PDB entry 6UTI | electron microscopy, 3.40 A resolution | chains B and C of the 28 polymer chains in the assembly

# Chain B (and C)
Name: Proteasome subunit alpha
Source organism: Thermoplasma acidophilum
Notes: EC 3.4.25.1; chain C of this document is another copy of the same molecule, construct and numbering; everything in this record applies to it too
UniProt: P25156 (PSA_THEAC); residues 7-233 here = UniProt positions 7-233
Chain sequence (227 residues; numbered 7 to 233; the number before each row is that of its first residue):
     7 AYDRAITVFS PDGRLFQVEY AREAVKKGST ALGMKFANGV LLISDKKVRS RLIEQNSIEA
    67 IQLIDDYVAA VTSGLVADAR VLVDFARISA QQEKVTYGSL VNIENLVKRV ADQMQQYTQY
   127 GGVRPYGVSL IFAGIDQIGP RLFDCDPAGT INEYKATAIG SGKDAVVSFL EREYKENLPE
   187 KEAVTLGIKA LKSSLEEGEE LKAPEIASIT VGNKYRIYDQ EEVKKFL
Disordered / not traced: 7-8
Differences from the reference sequence: conflict Ala66 (Lys in P25156)
Curated features (UniProtKB/Swiss-Prot):
  - mutagenesis: Leu81 (L81A/E/G: Prevents PAN to stimulate gate opening), Val82 (V82A: No effect on PAN's ability to stimulate gate opening; V82D/G: Prevents PAN to stimulate gate opening)
What the authors report for this chain:
  - mutagenesis - R28L: increased binding to PAN (citing earlier work)
  - mutagenesis - R28L: unchanged catalytic activity (citing earlier work)

# Interface between chain B and chain C
Contacting residue pairs (36; chain B residue first):
  Asp9(B) - Arg10(C)
  Val14(B) - Ala11(C)
  Val14(B) - Gln23(C)
  Phe15(B) - Gln23(C)
  Phe15(B) - Tyr26(C)  hydrophobic
  Phe15(B) - Arg130(C)
  Phe15(B) - Pro131(C)
  Ser16(B) - Tyr26(C)
  Pro17(B) - Tyr26(C)
  Asp18(B) - Lys33(C)
  Leu21(B) - Arg130(C)
  Lys114(B) - Arg86(C)
  Ala117(B) - Arg86(C)
  Asp118(B) - Arg86(C)  salt bridge
  Asp118(B) - Val87(C)
  Gln121(B) - Ala83(C)
  Gln121(B) - Asp84(C)
  Gln121(B) - Val87(C)
  Thr124(B) - Arg130(C)
  Gln125(B) - Asp84(C)  hydrogen bond
  Gln125(B) - Val129(C)
  Gln125(B) - Arg130(C)
  Tyr126(B) - Tyr123(C)  hydrogen bond
  Gly127(B) - Gly128(C)
  Ala154(B) - Ala83(C)
  Gly155(B) - Arg86(C)  hydrogen bond (backbone-side chain)
  Thr156(B) - Val82(C)
  Glu159(B) - Leu58(C)
  Glu159(B) - Ile59(C)
  Glu159(B) - Glu60(C)  hydrogen bond (backbone-backbone)
  Glu159(B) - Ser63(C)
  Tyr160(B) - Leu58(C)
  Lys161(B) - Leu58(C)  hydrogen bond (backbone-backbone)
  Lys161(B) - Glu60(C)  salt bridge
  Ala162(B) - Leu58(C)
  Tyr180(B) - Arg57(C)
Other interface residues (no listed pair), chain B (29 interface residues in all): Thr13, Gly19, Ile157, Asn158, Leu176, Glu177
Other interface residues (no listed pair), chain C (27 interface residues in all): Ala27, Glu29, Ala30, Ile64, Leu81, Tyr132, Gly133

# Overview
29 residues of chain B face 27 of chain C across their interface; the contacts include 5 hydrogen bonds and 2
salt bridges. Polar contacts include Asp118(B)-Arg86(C), Lys161(B)-Glu60(C) and Gln125(B)-Asp84(C). UniProt
lists 2 mutagenesis sites on chain B. From the paper: R28L of chain B increases binding to PAN; R28L of chain
B leaves catalytic activity unchanged.
Both chains are Proteasome subunit alpha (Thermoplasma acidophilum). Entry 6UTI (Allosteric coupling between
alpha-rings of 20S proteasome, 20S proteasome with singly capped PAN complex) was determined by electron
microscopy (same publication as 6UTF, 6UTG, 6UTH and 6UTJ).
